Entry 6O7P (X-ray diffraction, 1.70 A resolution); this record covers chains A and B of the 4 polymer chains in the assembly.

# Chain A
Name: Nitrogenase molybdenum-iron protein alpha chain
From: Azotobacter vinelandii
Notes: EC 1.18.6.1
UniProt: P07328 (NIFD_AZOVI); residues 1-492 here = UniProt positions 1-492
Sequence (492 residues; numbered 1 to 492; the number before each row is that of its first residue):
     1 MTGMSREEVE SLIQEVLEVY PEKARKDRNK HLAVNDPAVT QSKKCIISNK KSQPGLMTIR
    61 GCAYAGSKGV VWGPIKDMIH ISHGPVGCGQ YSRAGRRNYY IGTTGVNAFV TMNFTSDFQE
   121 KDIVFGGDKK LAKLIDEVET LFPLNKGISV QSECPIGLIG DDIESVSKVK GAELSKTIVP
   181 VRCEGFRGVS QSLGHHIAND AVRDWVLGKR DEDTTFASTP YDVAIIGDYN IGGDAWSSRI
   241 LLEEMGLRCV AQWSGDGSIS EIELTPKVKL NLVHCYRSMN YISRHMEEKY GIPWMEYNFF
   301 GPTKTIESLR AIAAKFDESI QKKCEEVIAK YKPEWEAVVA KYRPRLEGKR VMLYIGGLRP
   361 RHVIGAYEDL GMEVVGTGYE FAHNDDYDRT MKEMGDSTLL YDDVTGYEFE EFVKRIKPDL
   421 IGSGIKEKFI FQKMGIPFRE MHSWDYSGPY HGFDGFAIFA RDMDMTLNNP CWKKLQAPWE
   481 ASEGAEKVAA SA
Disordered / not traced: 1-4, 481-492
Ion coordination: fe(8)-S(7) cluster Fe: Cys62, Cys88, Cys154 (shared with Cys70(B), Cys95(B), Cys153(B) of chain B); Fe ion near Cys275 (its only coordinating residue here)
Ligand contacts:
  - fe(8)-S(7) cluster (CLF): Cys62, Tyr64, Pro85, Gly87, Cys88, Tyr91, Glu153, Cys154, Gly185
  - 3-hydroxy-3-carboxy-adipic acid (HCA): Ala65, Gly95, Arg96, Gln191, Gly424, Ile425, Lys426, Glu440, His442
  - ICS (iron-sulfur-molybdenum cluster with interstitial carbon): Val70, Arg96, His195, Tyr229, Ile231, Cys275, Arg277, Ser278, Ile355, Gly356, Gly357, Leu358, Arg359, Pro360, Phe381, Met441, His442
Swiss-Prot annotation at these positions:
  - binding site ([8Fe-7S] cluster): Cys62, Cys88, Cys154
  - binding site ([7Fe-Mo-9S-C-homocitryl] cluster): Cys275, His442
  - mutagenesis: His195 (H195Q: No nitrogenase activity)

# Chain B
Name: Nitrogenase molybdenum-iron protein beta chain
From: Azotobacter vinelandii
Notes: EC 1.18.6.1
UniProt: P07329 (NIFK_AZOVI); residues 1-523 here = UniProt positions 1-523
Sequence (523 residues; numbered 1 to 523; the number before each row is that of its first residue):
     1 MSQQVDKIKA SYPLFLDQDY KDMLAKKRDG FEEKYPQDKI DEVFQWTTTK EYQELNFQRE
    61 ALTVNPAKAC QPLGAVLCAL GFEKTMPYVH GSQGCVAYYR SYFNRHFREP VSCVSDSMTE
   121 DAAVFGGQQN MKDGLQNCKA TYKPDMIAVS TTCMAEVIGD DLNAFINNSK KEGFIPDEFP
   181 VPFAHTPSFV GSHVTGWDNM FEGIARYFTL KSMDDKVVGS NKKINIVPGF ETYLGNFRVI
   241 KRMLSEMGVG YSLLSDPEEV LDTPADGQFR MYAGGTTQEE MKDAPNALNT VLLQPWHLEK
   301 TKKFVEGTWK HEVPKLNIPM GLDWTDEFLM KVSEISGQPI PASLTKERGR LVDMMTDSHT
   361 WLHGKRFALW GDPDFVMGLV KFLLELGCEP VHILCHNGNK RWKKAVDAIL AASPYGKNAT
   421 VYIGKDLWHL RSLVFTDKPD FMIGNSYGKF IQRDTLHKGK EFEVPLIRIG FPIFDRHHLH
   481 RSTTLGYEGA MQILTTLVNS ILERLDEETR GMQATDYNHD LVR
Disordered / not traced: 1
Differences from the reference sequence: engineered mutation Tyr99 (Phe in P07329)
Ion coordination: fe(8)-S(7) cluster Fe: Cys70, Cys95, Cys153 (shared with Cys62(A), Cys88(A), Cys154(A) of chain A); Fe ion site 1: Arg108, Glu109 (shared with 2 residues of chain D); Fe ion site 2: Asp353, Asp357 (shared with 2 residues of chain D)
Ligand contacts: fe(8)-S(7) cluster (CLF): Cys70, Pro72, Ser92, Gly94, Cys95, Tyr98, Tyr99, Thr152, Cys153, Ser188
Swiss-Prot annotation at these positions:
  - binding site ([8Fe-7S] cluster): Cys70, Cys95, Cys153, Ser188
From the paper describing this entry:
  - mutagenesis - F99Y/S188A: unchanged growth in response to diazotrophic growth conditions
  - mutagenesis - F99Y, F99Y/S188A: decreased catalytic activity

# How chain A and chain B interact
Contacting residue pairs (195; chain A residue first):
  Val19(A) with Ala140(B); Lys143(B)
  Tyr20(A) with Thr141(B)
  Pro21(A) with Gln136(B); Asn137(B); Ala140(B)
  Lys23(A) with Asp133(B)
  Ala24(A) with Asn137(B)
  Ser52(A) with Gln93(B), hydrogen bond; Ser117(B)
  Pro54(A) with Ser115(B); Asp116(B); Asn130(B); Gly134(B); Asn137(B), hydrogen bond (backbone-side chain)
  Gly55(A) with Val114(B); Ser115(B), hydrogen bond (backbone-backbone); Asp116(B); Gly134(B); Cys138(B); Tyr142(B)
  Leu56(A) with Asn137(B); Thr141(B); Tyr142(B), hydrogen bond (backbone-side chain)
  Met57(A) with Met86(B), hydrophobic; Arg100(B); Cys113(B); Val114(B), hydrophobic; Tyr142(B); Met271(B), hydrophobic
  Thr58(A) with Gln93(B); Arg100(B)
  Arg60(A) with Gln93(B); Ala97(B)
  Gly61(A) with Gln93(B); Gly94(B)
  Cys62(A) with Gly94(B)
  Tyr64(A) with Tyr98(B)
  Ala65(A) with Tyr98(B)
  Lys76(A) with Glu32(B), salt bridge
  Pro85(A) with Ser188(B)
  Val86(A) with Pro66(B), hydrophobic; Ala69(B)
  Gly87(A) with Cys70(B)
  Gln90(A) with Pro66(B), hydrogen bond (side chain-backbone); Lys68(B), hydrogen bond (side chain-backbone); Tyr102(B); Tyr447(B), hydrogen bond (backbone-side chain)
  Tyr91(A) with Ala69(B); Cys70(B), hydrogen bond; Leu73(B); Tyr98(B), hydrophobic; Tyr99(B), hydrophobic; Tyr102(B), hydrophobic
  Ser92(A) with Tyr98(B)
  Arg93(A) with Asn65(B), hydrogen bond; Tyr447(B); Phe450(B)
  Gly95(A) with Arg105(B)
  Tyr99(A) with Ser11(B)
  Thr103(A) with Ile40(B)
  Thr104(A) with Arg453(B)
  Val106(A) with Ile40(B); Val43(B), hydrophobic; Phe44(B), hydrophobic
  Asn107(A) with Lys34(B)
  Thr111(A) with Arg453(B)
  Met112(A) with Val64(B), hydrophobic; Asn65(B); Trp428(B), hydrophobic
  Asn113(A) with Thr63(B); Val64(B); Asn65(B), hydrogen bond (backbone-backbone); Pro66(B)
  Phe114(A) with Thr63(B); Val64(B), hydrophobic
  Thr115(A) with Leu62(B); Thr63(B), hydrogen bond (backbone-backbone)
  Ser116(A) with Ala61(B)
  Asp117(A) with Thr63(B); Lys68(B), salt bridge
  Phe118(A) with Phe189(B)
  Gln119(A) with Lys68(B); Phe189(B)
  Glu120(A) with Phe189(B), hydrogen bond (backbone-backbone); Val190(B)
  Ile123(A) with Phe189(B), hydrophobic
  Lys130(A) with Ala61(B)
  Lys133(A) with Ala61(B)
  Leu134(A) with Ala61(B); Leu62(B), hydrophobic
  Glu137(A) with Arg59(B); Glu60(B), hydrogen bond (side chain-backbone); Ala61(B), hydrogen bond (side chain-backbone); Leu62(B), hydrogen bond (side chain-backbone)
  Val138(A) with Leu62(B), hydrophobic
  Thr140(A) with Trp46(B)
  Leu141(A) with Tyr52(B), hydrogen bond (backbone-side chain); Leu55(B), hydrophobic; Asn56(B); Arg59(B)
  Phe142(A) with Trp428(B), hydrophobic
  Pro143(A) with Trp46(B)
  Leu144(A) with Tyr35(B); Val43(B), hydrophobic
  Lys146(A) with Glu32(B); Glu33(B), hydrogen bond (side chain-backbone); Tyr35(B)
  Cys154(A) with Ser92(B); Cys153(B), hydrophobic
  Pro155(A) with Cys153(B)
  Leu158(A) with Ala123(B), hydrophobic; Met154(B), hydrophobic; Val157(B), hydrophobic
  Ile159(A) with Val157(B), hydrophobic
  Phe186(A) with Thr119(B); Glu120(B), hydrogen bond (backbone-backbone); Met154(B), hydrophobic
  Val189(A) with Gln93(B), hydrogen bond (backbone-side chain)
  Arg210(A) with Glu33(B), salt bridge
  Gly232(A) with Ser11(B); Phe15(B)
  Gly233(A) with Phe15(B)
  Trp236(A) with Phe15(B), hydrophobic; Tyr20(B); Met23(B); Leu24(B)
  Ser237(A) with Tyr20(B)
  Arg239(A) with Met23(B); Lys27(B); Phe31(B)
  Ile240(A) with Asp19(B); Tyr20(B); Met23(B), hydrogen bond (backbone-side chain)
  Glu243(A) with Met23(B)
  Arg248(A) with Phe31(B)
  Cys249(A) with Phe31(B)
  Val250(A) with Phe31(B)
  Gln252(A) with Lys27(B)
  Asp256(A) with Lys27(B), salt bridge
  Ser258(A) with Phe31(B); Glu32(B)
  Ser260(A) with Phe31(B), hydrogen bond (side chain-backbone); Glu32(B), hydrogen bond (side chain-backbone); Glu33(B)
  Glu261(A) with Lys27(B), salt bridge; Phe31(B), hydrogen bond (backbone-backbone); Glu32(B)
  Lys330(A) with Ser2(B)
  Glu334(A) with Ser2(B), hydrogen bond; Gln3(B), hydrogen bond (side chain-backbone)
  Ala337(A) with Val5(B)
  Val338(A) with Val5(B)
  Tyr342(A) with Ile8(B)
  Gly406(A) with Tyr142(B), hydrogen bond (backbone-side chain)
  Tyr407(A) with Thr141(B); Tyr142(B), hydrogen bond (backbone-side chain)
  Glu410(A) with Phe269(B)
  Ile425(A) with Ser101(B); Asn104(B)
  Lys426(A) with Ala97(B); Arg100(B); Ser101(B); Asn104(B)
  Phe429(A) with Asn104(B); Arg108(B); Glu109(B); Pro110(B)
  Ile430(A) with Pro110(B); Phe269(B), hydrophobic
  Lys433(A) with Glu109(B), salt bridge; Pro110(B); Thr263(B), hydrogen bond (side chain-backbone); Asp266(B); Gly267(B), hydrogen bond (backbone-backbone); Gln268(B), hydrogen bond (backbone-backbone)
  Met434(A) with Gly267(B); Phe269(B)
  Gly448(A) with Ala10(B); Ser11(B), hydrogen bond (backbone-backbone)
  Pro449(A) with Ser11(B); Phe15(B), hydrophobic
  Asp454(A) with Ser2(B), hydrogen bond (side chain-backbone); Gln3(B), hydrogen bond (backbone-side chain); Tyr20(B), hydrogen bond
  Ala457(A) with Gln3(B); Ile8(B)
  Ile458(A) with Gln3(B); Ile8(B), hydrophobic; Lys9(B); Ala10(B), hydrophobic
  Arg461(A) with Ile8(B)
  Leu475(A) with Ala265(B); Asp266(B); Gly267(B)
Also at the interface, not in a pair above, chain A (111 interface residues in all): Lys51, Gln53, Ile59, Asp77, Cys88, Ile101, Gly105, Gly185, Gly188, Ser190, Phe216, Leu264, Tyr331, Lys341, Thr405, Gly435
Also at the interface, not in a pair above, chain B (97 interface residues in all): Leu14, Lys39, Gln58, Ala67, Ser112, Ile158, Pro264, His396, Leu427, Asp454

# Summary
111 residues of chain A face 97 of chain B across their interface, with 34 hydrogen bonds and 6 salt bridges.
Polar contacts include Lys76(A)-Glu32(B), Asp117(A)-Lys68(B) and Arg210(A)-Glu33(B). The paper reports that
F99Y and F99Y/S188A of chain B reduce catalytic activity; F99Y/S188A of chain B leave growth in response to
diazotrophic growth conditions unchanged.
Here chain A is Nitrogenase molybdenum-iron protein alpha chain and chain B is Nitrogenase molybdenum-iron
protein beta chain, both from Azotobacter vinelandii. Entry 6O7P (Nitrogenase MoFeP mutant F99Y from
Azotobacter vinelandii in the dithionite reduced state) was determined by X-ray diffraction, deposited
together with 6O7L, 6O7M, 6O7N, 6O7O, 6O7Q, 6O7R and 6O7S.
